PDB entry 8JC0 | electron microscopy, 3.40 A resolution | chains e and m of the 8 polymer chains in the assembly

[Chain e]
Molecule: T-cell surface glycoprotein CD3 epsilon chain
Organism: Homo sapiens
UniProt: P07766 (CD3E_HUMAN); numbering as in UniProt (aligned over 1-207)
Amino-acid sequence (207 residues; each row starts with the number of its first residue):
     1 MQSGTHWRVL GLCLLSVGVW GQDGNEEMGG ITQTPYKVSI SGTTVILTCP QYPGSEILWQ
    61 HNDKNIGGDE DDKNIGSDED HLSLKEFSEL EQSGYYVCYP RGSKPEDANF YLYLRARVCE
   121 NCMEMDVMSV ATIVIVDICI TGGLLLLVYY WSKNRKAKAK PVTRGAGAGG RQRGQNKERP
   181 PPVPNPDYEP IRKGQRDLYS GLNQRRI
Disordered / not traced: 1-32, 154-207
Disulfides: Cys49-Cys98, Cys119-Cys122

[Chain m]
Molecule: T cell receptor delta variable 2, T cell receptor delta constant
Organism: Homo sapiens
UniProt: chimeric construct of A0JD36, B7Z8K6: residues 18-113 from A0JD36 (TRDV2_HUMAN) positions 20-115 (UniProt number = residue number + 2); residues 138-290 from B7Z8K6 positions 1-153 (UniProt number = residue number - 137)
Amino-acid sequence (310 residues; row label = number of the first residue in the row; numbers below 1 keep their minus sign (Met-19 is residue -19)):
   -19 MDMRVPAQLL GLLLLWLSGA RCMDYKDDDD KGGSETGAIE LVPEHQTVPV SIGVPATLRC
    41 SMKGEAIGNY YINWYRKTQG NTMTFIYREK DIYGPGFKDN FQGDIDIAKN LAVLKILAPS
   101 ERDEGSYYCA CDTLGMGGEY TDKLIFGKGT RVTVEPRSQP HTKPSVFVMK NGTNVACLVK
   161 EFYPKDIRIN LVSSKKITEF DPAIVISPSG KYNAVKLGKY EDSNSVTCSV QHDNKTVHST
   221 DFEVKTDSTD HVKPKETENT KQPSKSCHKP KAIVHTEKVN MMSLTVLGLR MLFAKTVAVN
   281 FLLTAKLFFL
Disordered / not traced: -19 to 255, 290
Construct notes: initiating methionine (-19); expression tag (-18 to 17); linker (114-137)
Curated features (UniProtKB/Swiss-Prot):
  - glycosylation (N-linked (GlcNAc...) asparagine): Asn151, Asn214

[Chain e / chain m interface]
Contacting residue pairs - 6 pairs, chain e then chain m:
  Arg117(e) - Glu257(m)  salt bridge
  Cys119(e) - Glu257(m)  hydrogen bond
  Cys122(e) - Glu257(m)
  Asp137(e) - Met271(m)
  Asp137(e) - Lys275(m)  salt bridge
  Thr141(e) - Lys275(m)  hydrogen bond
Interface residues without a listed pair, chain e (7 interface residues in all): Val130, Val134
Interface residues without a listed pair, chain m (6 interface residues in all): Thr256, Leu264, Leu267

[Summary]
The interface between chain e and chain m involves 7 residues on one side and 6 on the other, with 2 hydrogen
bonds and 2 salt bridges. Among the polar pairs are Arg117(e)-Glu257(m), Asp137(e)-Lys275(m) and
Cys119(e)-Glu257(m).
Here chain e is T-cell surface glycoprotein CD3 epsilon chain and chain m is T cell receptor delta variable 2,
T cell receptor delta constant, both from Homo sapiens. Entry 8JC0 (V gamma9 V delta2 TCR and CD3 complex in
LMNG) was determined by electron microscopy, deposited together with 8JBV, 8JCB, 8WXE, 8WY0, 8WYI and 8YC0.
